PDB entry 7RKX | electron microscopy, 3.10 A resolution | chains A and D of the 5 polymer chains in the assembly

Chain A:
Name: Guanine nucleotide-binding protein G(i) subunit alpha-1
Organism: Homo sapiens
Reference sequence: P63096 (GNAI1_HUMAN); residue numbers follow UniProt; this construct covers 2-354
Sequence (353 residues; row label = number of the first residue in the row):
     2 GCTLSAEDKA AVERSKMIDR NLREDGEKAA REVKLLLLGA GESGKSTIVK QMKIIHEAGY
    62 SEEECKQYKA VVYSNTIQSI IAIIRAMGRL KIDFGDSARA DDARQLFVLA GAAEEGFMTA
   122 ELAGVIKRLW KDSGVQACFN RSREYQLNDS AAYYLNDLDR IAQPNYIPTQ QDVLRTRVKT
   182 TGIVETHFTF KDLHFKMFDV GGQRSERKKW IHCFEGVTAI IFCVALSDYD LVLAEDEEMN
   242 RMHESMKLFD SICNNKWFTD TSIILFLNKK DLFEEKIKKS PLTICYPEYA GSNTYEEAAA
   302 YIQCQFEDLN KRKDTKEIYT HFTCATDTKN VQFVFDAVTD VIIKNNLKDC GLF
Not modelled in the structure: 59-181, 234-240
Curated features (UniProtKB/Swiss-Prot):
  - region: Lys35 to Thr48 (G1 motif), Asp173 to Thr181 (G2 motif), Phe196 to Arg205 (G3 motif), Ile265 to Asp272 (G4 motif), Thr324 to Thr329 (G5 motif)
  - binding site (GTP): Glu43 to Thr48, Ser151, Leu175 to Thr181, Asp200 to Gln204, Asn269 to Asp272, Ala326
  - binding site (Mg(2+)): Ser47, Thr181
  - modified residue: Arg178 (ADP-ribosylarginine), Gln204 (Deamidated glutamine), Cys351 (ADP-ribosylcysteine)
  - lipidation: Gly2 (N-myristoyl glycine), Cys3 (S-palmitoyl cysteine)
What the authors report for this chain:
  - conformationally variable residues (loop rearrangement): Thr324 to Thr327

Chain D:
Name: Antibody fragment scFv16
Organism: Mus musculus
Notes: antibody fragment or engineered binder
Sequence (256 residues; each row starts with the number of its first residue; note: 2 numbers in that range are skipped by the numbering (no residue carries them; nothing is unmodelled there); a row labelled like 121A-121N holds insertion residues (121A, then the next letters in order)):
     1 DVQLVESGGG LVQPGGSRKL SCSASGFAFS SFGMHWVRQA PEKGLEWVAY ISSGSGTIYY
    61 ADTVKGRFTI SRDDPKNTLF LQMTSLRSED TAMYYCVRSI YYYGSSPFDF WGQGTTLTVS
   121 S
121A-121N GGGGSGGGGSGGGG
   124 SDIVMTQATS SVPVTPGESV SISCRSSKSL LHSNGNTYLY WFLQRPGQSP QLLIYRMSNL
   184 ASGVPDRFSG SGSGTAFTLT ISRLEAEDVG VYYCMQHLEY PLTFGAGTKL ELKGSLEVLF
   244 Q
Not modelled in the structure: 121A-121N, 236-244
Cystine bridges: Cys22-Cys96, Cys147-Cys217

How chain A and chain D interact:
Contacting residue pairs (19):
  Thr4(A) - His155(D)  hydrogen bond (backbone-side chain)
  Ser6(A) - His155(D)
  Ser6(A) - Tyr161(D)  hydrogen bond
  Ala7(A) - His220(D)
  Ala7(A) - Leu221(D)
  Glu8(A) - Tyr161(D)
  Glu8(A) - Tyr163(D)  hydrogen bond
  Glu8(A) - Arg179(D)  salt bridge
  Glu8(A) - His220(D)  salt bridge
  Asp9(A) - Asn157(D)  hydrogen bond
  Ala11(A) - Tyr101(D)  hydrophobic
  Glu14(A) - Ser52(D)  hydrogen bond
  Glu14(A) - Ser53(D)
  Glu14(A) - Gly56(D)
  Glu14(A) - Thr57(D)
  Arg15(A) - Ile100(D)
  Arg15(A) - Tyr101(D)
  Arg15(A) - Tyr102(D)
  Met18(A) - Ser53(D)
Interface residues without a listed pair, chain A (11 interface residues in all): Leu5, Ala12
Interface residues without a listed pair, chain D (18 interface residues in all): Gly54, Pro107, Glu222, Tyr223

Overview:
11 residues of chain A face 18 of chain D across their interface; the contacts include 5 hydrogen bonds and 2
salt bridges. Polar contacts include Glu8(A)-Arg179(D), Glu8(A)-His220(D) and Thr4(A)-His155(D). UniProt lists
24 GTP-binding residues and Mg2+-binding residues Ser47(A) and Thr181(A) on chain A. From the paper:
conformational variability at Thr324(A).
Chain A is Guanine nucleotide-binding protein G(i) subunit alpha-1 (Homo sapiens) and chain D is Antibody
fragment scFv16 (Mus musculus); the structure, Structure of US27-Gi-scFv16 in CL-state, was determined by
electron microscopy together with 7RKF, 7RKM, 7RKN and 7RKY from the same study.
